9PAV - chains L and A of the 7 polymer chains in the assembly; structure by electron microscopy, 3.22 A resolution.

[Chain L]
Name: Antibody Fragment 1B2 Light Chain
Source organism: Homo sapiens
Notes: antibody fragment or engineered binder
Amino-acid sequence (236 residues; row label = number of the first residue in the row):
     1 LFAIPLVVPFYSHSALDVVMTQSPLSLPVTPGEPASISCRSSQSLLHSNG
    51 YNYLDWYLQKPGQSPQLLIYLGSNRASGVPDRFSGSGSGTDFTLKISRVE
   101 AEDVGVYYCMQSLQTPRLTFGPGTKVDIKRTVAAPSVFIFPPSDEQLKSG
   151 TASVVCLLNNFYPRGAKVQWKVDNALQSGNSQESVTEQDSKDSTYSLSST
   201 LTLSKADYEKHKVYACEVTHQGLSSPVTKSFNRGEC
Disordered / not traced: 1-16, 173-176, 213-214, 232-236
Disulfide bonds: Cys-39/Cys-109, Cys-156/Cys-216

[Chain A]
Name: 6-deoxyerythronolide-B synthase
Source organism: Amycolatopsis mediterranei
Notes: EC 2.3.1.94
UniProtKB: O54666 (O54666_AMYMD); residues 32-1580 here correspond to UniProt positions 631-2179 (UniProt number = residue number + 599)
Amino-acid sequence (1683 residues; row label = number of the first residue in the row):
     1 MASTDSEKVAEYLRRATLDLRAARQRIRELEGEPIAIVGMACRLPGGVAS
    51 PEDLWRLVAERVDAVSEFPGDRGWDLDSLIDPDRERAGTSYVGQGGFLHD
   101 AGEFDAGFFGISPREAVAMDPQQRLLLETSWEALENAGVDPIALKGTDTG
   151 VFSGLMGQGYGSGAVAPELEGFVTTGVASSVASGRVSYVLGLEGPAVTVD
   201 TACSSSLVAMHLAAQALRQGECSMALAGGVTVMATPGSFVEFSRQRALAP
   251 DGRCKAFAAAADGTGWSEGVGVVVLERLSVARERGHRILAVLRGSAVNQD
   301 GASNGLTAPNGLSQQRVIRRALAAAGLAPSDVDVVEAHGTGTTLGDPIEA
   351 QALLATYGQERKQPLWLGSLKSNIGHAQAAAGVAGVIKMVQALRHETLPP
   401 TLHVDKPTLEVDWSAGAIELLTEARAWPRNGRPRRAGVSSFGVSGTNAHL
   451 ILEEAPAEEPVAAPELPVVPLVVSARSTESLSGQAERLASLLEGDVSLTE
   501 VAGALVSRRAVLDERAVVVAGSREEAVTGLRALNTAGSGTPGKVVWVFPG
   551 QGTQWAGMGRELLAESPVFAERIAECAAALAPWIDWSLVDVLRGEGDLGR
   601 VDVLQPACFAVMVGLAAVWESVGVRPDAVVGHSQGEIAAACVSGALSLED
   651 AAKVVALRSQAIAAELSGRGGMASVALGEDDVVSRLVDGVEVAAVNGPSS
   701 VVIAGDAHALDATLEILSGEGIRVRRVAVDYASHTRHVEDIRDTLAETLA
   751 GISAQAPAVPFYSTVTSEWVRDAGVLDGGYWYRNLRNQVRFGAAATALLE
   801 QGHTVFVEVSAHPVTVQPLSELTGDAIGTLRREDGGLRRLLASMGELFVR
   851 GIDVDWTAMVPAAGWVDLPTYAFEHRHYWLEPAEPASAGDPLLGTVVSTP
   901 GSDRLTAVAQWSRRAQPWAVDGLVPNAALVEAAIRLGDLAGTPVVGELVV
   951 DAPVVLPRRGSREVQLIVGEPGEQRRRPIEVFSREADEPWTRHAHGTLAP
  1001 AAAAVPEPAAAGDATDVTVAGLRDADRYGIHPALLDAAVRTVVGDDLLPS
  1051 VWTGVSLLASGATAVTVTPTATGLRLTDPAGQPVLTVESVRGTPFVAEQG
  1101 TTDALFRVDWPEIPLPTAETADFLPYEATSAEATLSALQAWLADPAETRL
  1151 AVVTGDCTEPGAAAIWGLVRSAQSEHPGRIVLADLDDPAVLPAVVASGEP
  1201 QVRVRNGVASVPRLTRVTPRQDARPLDPEGTVLITGGTGTLGALTARHLV
  1251 TAHGVRHLVLVSRRGEAPELQEELTALGASVAIAACDVADRAQLEAVLRA
  1301 IPAEHPLTAVIHTAGVLDDGVVTELTPDRLATVRRPKVDAARLLDELTRE
  1351 ADLAAFVLFSSAAGVLGNPGQAGYAAANAELDALARQRNSLDLPAVSIAW
  1401 GYWATVSGMTEHLGDADLRRNQRIGMSGLPADEGMALLDAAIATGGTLVA
  1451 AKFDVAALRATAKAGGPVPPLLRGLAPLPRRAAAKTASLTERLAGLAETE
  1501 QAAALLDLVRRHAAEVLGHSGAESVHSGRTFKDAGFDSLTAVELRNRLAA
  1551 ATGLTLSPAMIFDYPKPPALADHLRAKLFGTEVRGEAPSALAGLDALEAA
  1601 LPEVPATEREELVQRLERMLAALRPVAQAADASGTGANPSGDDLGEAGVD
  1651 ELLEALGRELDGDGNSSSVDKLAAALEHHHHHH
Disordered / not traced: 884-889, 1479-1683
Sequence notes: expression tag (1-31, 1581-1683)
What the authors report for this chain:
  - catalytic residues: Cys-203

[Chain L / chain A interface]
Contacting residue pairs (8; chain L residue first):
  Gly-32(L) / Ala-328(A)
  Glu-33(L) / Glu-360(A)
  Asn-49(L) / Arg-14(A)  hydrogen bond (backbone-side chain)
  Tyr-51(L) / Ala-10(A)
  Tyr-51(L) / Arg-14(A)
  Arg-75(L) / Arg-24(A)  hydrogen bond (backbone-side chain)
  Ala-76(L) / Arg-24(A)
  Arg-98(L) / Ala-323(A)
Also at the interface, not in a pair above, chain L (10 interface residues in all): Asn-74, Ser-77, Asp-81
Also at the interface, not in a pair above, chain A (10 interface residues in all): Thr-17, Glu-31, Leu-327, Pro-329

[Summary]
The chain L/chain A interface involves 10 residues from each chain, with 2 hydrogen bonds. Polar contacts
include Asn-49(L)/Arg-14(A) and Arg-75(L)/Arg-24(A). From the paper: the catalytic residue Cys-203(A).
Here chain L is Antibody Fragment 1B2 Light Chain (Homo sapiens) and chain A is 6-deoxyerythronolide-B
synthase (Amycolatopsis mediterranei). Entry 9PAV (Antibody (1B2) Bound Rifamycin Synthetase Module 1 in the
Elongation Mode) was determined by electron microscopy (same publication as 9PAT and 9PC6).
